6IQM - chains C and D of the 4 polymer chains in the assembly; structure by X-ray diffraction, 1.85 A resolution.

[Chain C (and D)]
Molecule: Glyceraldehyde-3-phosphate dehydrogenase, type I
Source organism: Lactobacillus plantarum subsp. plantarum JCM 1149
Notes: EC 1.2.1.12; chain D of this document is another copy of the same molecule, construct and numbering; everything in this record applies to it too
UniProt: D7VA33 (D7VA33_LACPN); residues 1-340 here correspond to UniProt positions 20-359 (UniProt number = residue number + 19)
Amino-acid sequence (340 residues; numbered 1 to 340; the number before each row is that of its first residue):
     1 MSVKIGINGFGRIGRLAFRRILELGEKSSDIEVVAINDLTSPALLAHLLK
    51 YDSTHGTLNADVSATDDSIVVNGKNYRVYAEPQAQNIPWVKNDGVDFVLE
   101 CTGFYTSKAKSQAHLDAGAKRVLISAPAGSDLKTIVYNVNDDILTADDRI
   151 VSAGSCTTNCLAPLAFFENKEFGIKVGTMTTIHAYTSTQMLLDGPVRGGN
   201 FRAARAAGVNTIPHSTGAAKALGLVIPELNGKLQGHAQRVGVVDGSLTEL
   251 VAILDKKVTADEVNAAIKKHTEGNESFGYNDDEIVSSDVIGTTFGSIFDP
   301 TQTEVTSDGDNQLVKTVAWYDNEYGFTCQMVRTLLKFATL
Disordered / not traced: 1, 27-31 (chain D: fully traced)
Ligand contacts: NAD (nicotinamide-adenine-dinucleotide): Asn-8, Gly-9, Phe-10, Gly-11, Arg-12, Ile-13, Asn-37, Asp-38, Leu-39, Thr-40, Glu-81, Pro-82, Cys-101, Thr-102, Gly-103, Phe-104, Tyr-105, Thr-106, Ser-125, Ala-126, Cys-156, Thr-186, Ser-187, Asn-322, Glu-323, Phe-326

[How chain C and chain D interact]
Pairs across the interface (111; chain C residue first):
  Lys-175(C) / Asp-308(D)
  Lys-175(C) / Asn-311(D)
  Val-176(C) / Thr-306(D)
  Val-176(C) / Leu-313(D)
  Gly-177(C) / Thr-306(D)
  Gly-177(C) / Leu-313(D)
  Thr-178(C) / Val-251(D)
  Thr-178(C) / Glu-304(D)  hydrogen bond
  Thr-178(C) / Lys-315(D)  hydrogen bond
  Met-179(C) / Lys-315(D)  hydrogen bond (backbone-side chain)
  Thr-180(C) / Glu-249(D)  hydrogen bond
  Thr-180(C) / Lys-315(D)  hydrogen bond
  Ile-182(C) / Thr-211(D)
  Ile-182(C) / Gln-238(D)
  Phe-201(C) / Asp-282(D)
  Phe-201(C) / Glu-283(D)
  Arg-202(C) / Glu-283(D)  hydrogen bond (side chain-backbone)
  Arg-202(C) / Ile-284(D)  hydrogen bond (side chain-backbone)
  Arg-202(C) / Val-285(D)
  Arg-202(C) / Asp-299(D)  salt bridge
  Arg-202(C) / Thr-301(D)  hydrogen bond
  Arg-205(C) / Val-285(D)
  Arg-205(C) / Ser-287(D)
  Arg-205(C) / Asp-288(D)  salt bridge
  Val-209(C) / Val-242(D)
  Val-209(C) / Ser-287(D)
  Asn-210(C) / Val-242(D)
  Asn-210(C) / Val-285(D)
  Asn-210(C) / Ser-286(D)
  Asn-210(C) / Ser-287(D)  hydrogen bond
  Thr-211(C) / Ile-182(D)
  Thr-211(C) / Val-240(D)
  Thr-211(C) / Val-285(D)
  Thr-211(C) / Ser-286(D)  hydrogen bond (backbone-side chain)
  Thr-211(C) / Trp-319(D)
  Ile-212(C) / Val-285(D)  hydrophobic
  Pro-213(C) / Gln-302(D)
  Pro-213(C) / Trp-319(D)  hydrophobic
  Gly-231(C) / Ser-307(D)
  Lys-232(C) / Thr-306(D)
  Lys-232(C) / Asp-308(D)  salt bridge
  Gln-234(C) / Glu-304(D)
  Gln-234(C) / Val-305(D)
  Gln-234(C) / Thr-306(D)  hydrogen bond
  Gly-235(C) / Glu-304(D)  hydrogen bond (backbone-side chain)
  His-236(C) / Glu-249(D)  salt bridge
  His-236(C) / Gln-302(D)
  Gln-238(C) / Leu-247(D)
  Gln-238(C) / Glu-249(D)  hydrogen bond
  Gln-238(C) / Gln-302(D)  hydrogen bond
  Val-240(C) / Thr-211(D)
  Val-240(C) / Val-240(D)  hydrophobic
  Val-242(C) / Val-209(D)
  Val-242(C) / Asn-210(D)
  Leu-247(C) / Gln-238(D)
  Glu-249(C) / Thr-180(D)  hydrogen bond
  Glu-249(C) / His-236(D)  salt bridge
  Glu-249(C) / Gln-238(D)  hydrogen bond
  Val-251(C) / Thr-178(D)
  Val-251(C) / Val-251(D)  hydrophobic
  Val-251(C) / Leu-313(D)
  Ile-253(C) / Ile-253(D)  hydrophobic
  Ile-253(C) / Gln-312(D)
  Ile-253(C) / Leu-313(D)  hydrophobic
  Asp-282(C) / Phe-201(D)
  Glu-283(C) / Phe-201(D)
  Glu-283(C) / Arg-202(D)  hydrogen bond (backbone-side chain)
  Ile-284(C) / Arg-202(D)  hydrogen bond (backbone-side chain)
  Val-285(C) / Arg-202(D)
  Val-285(C) / Arg-205(D)
  Val-285(C) / Asn-210(D)
  Val-285(C) / Thr-211(D)
  Val-285(C) / Ile-212(D)  hydrophobic
  Ser-286(C) / Asn-210(D)
  Ser-286(C) / Thr-211(D)  hydrogen bond (side chain-backbone)
  Ser-287(C) / Val-209(D)  hydrogen bond (side chain-backbone)
  Ser-287(C) / Asn-210(D)  hydrogen bond
  Asp-288(C) / Arg-205(D)  salt bridge
  Asp-299(C) / Arg-202(D)  salt bridge
  Thr-301(C) / Arg-202(D)  hydrogen bond
  Gln-302(C) / Pro-213(D)
  Gln-302(C) / His-236(D)
  Gln-302(C) / Gln-238(D)  hydrogen bond
  Glu-304(C) / Thr-178(D)  hydrogen bond
  Glu-304(C) / Gln-234(D)
  Glu-304(C) / Gly-235(D)  hydrogen bond (side chain-backbone)
  Val-305(C) / Gln-234(D)
  Thr-306(C) / Gly-177(D)
  Thr-306(C) / Lys-232(D)
  Thr-306(C) / Gln-234(D)  hydrogen bond
  Ser-307(C) / Val-176(D)
  Ser-307(C) / Gly-231(D)
  Asp-308(C) / Lys-175(D)
  Asp-308(C) / Val-176(D)
  Asp-308(C) / Gly-231(D)
  Asp-308(C) / Lys-232(D)  salt bridge
  Asn-311(C) / Lys-175(D)
  Asn-311(C) / Val-176(D)
  Gln-312(C) / Ile-253(D)
  Leu-313(C) / Val-176(D)
  Leu-313(C) / Gly-177(D)
  Leu-313(C) / Thr-178(D)
  Leu-313(C) / Val-251(D)
  Leu-313(C) / Ile-253(D)  hydrophobic
  Leu-313(C) / Leu-313(D)  hydrophobic
  Lys-315(C) / Thr-178(D)  hydrogen bond
  Lys-315(C) / Met-179(D)  hydrogen bond (side chain-backbone)
  Lys-315(C) / Thr-180(D)  hydrogen bond
  Lys-315(C) / His-236(D)
  Trp-319(C) / Thr-211(D)
  Trp-319(C) / Pro-213(D)  hydrophobic
Also at the interface, not in a pair above, chain C (52 interface residues in all): Asn-200, Gly-208, Leu-233, Gly-241, Ala-252
Also at the interface, not in a pair above, chain D (52 interface residues in all): Asn-200, Gly-208, Leu-233, Gly-241, Ala-252

[Overview]
Chain C and chain D each contribute 52 residues to their interface, with 29 hydrogen bonds and 8 salt bridges.
Among the polar pairs are Arg-202(C)/Asp-299(D), Arg-205(C)/Asp-288(D) and Lys-232(C)/Asp-308(D). Ligands of
chain C: NAD.
Both chains are Glyceraldehyde-3-phosphate dehydrogenase, type I (Lactobacillus plantarum subsp. plantarum JCM
1149). Entry 6IQM (Crystal Structure of Cell Surface Glyceraldehyde-3-Phosphate Dehydrogenase Complexed with
NAD+ from Lactobacillus plantarum) was determined by X-ray diffraction (same publication as 6IQV).
